7VO0 - chains B and H of the 8 polymer chains in the assembly; structure by electron microscopy, 3.40 A resolution.

# Chain B
Molecule: Dna_t
Sequence (84 nucleotides; numbered 1 to 84; the number before each row is that of its first residue):
     1 GGCGACCCGG CGCCGCCTAC GGTCAGTACT ACGGGTAGGG GGTATCGGGC AACGCGGCAC
    61 TGAACACCGT TGTCATGTGC CTTG
Unresolved in the structure: 1-41

# Chain H
Protein: Putative metal uptake regulation protein
Organism: Streptomyces coelicolor (strain ATCC BAA-471 / A3(2) / M145)
UniProt: Q9L2H5 (Q9L2H5_STRCO); residue numbers follow UniProt; this construct covers 1-139
Amino-acid sequence (159 residues; row label = number of the first residue in the row; numbers below 1 keep their minus sign (Met-19 is residue -19)):
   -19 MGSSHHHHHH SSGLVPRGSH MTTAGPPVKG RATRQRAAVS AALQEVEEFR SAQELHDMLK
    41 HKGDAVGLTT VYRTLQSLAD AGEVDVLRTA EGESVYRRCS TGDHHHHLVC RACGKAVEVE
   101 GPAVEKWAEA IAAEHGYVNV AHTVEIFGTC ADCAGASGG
Unresolved in the structure: -19 to 5, 137-139
Construct notes: initiating methionine (-19); expression tag (-18 to 0)
Ion coordination: Zn2+ site 1: Asp65, Cys79, His85, His87; Zn2+ site 2: His84, His86, Glu105, His122; Zn2+ site 3: Cys90, Cys93, Cys130, Cys133
From the paper describing this entry:
  - mutagenesis - R11A, D37A/H41A, R53A: decreased binding to Dna_nt
  - binding site for Dna_nt: Arg11, Gln33, Leu48, Thr49, Thr50, Tyr52, Arg53
  - binding site for Dna_t (chain B): Arg53

# How chain B and chain H interact
Residue-residue contacts (15; chain B residue first):
  DC53(B) with Arg11(H), hydrogen bond to the phosphate
  DG54(B) with Gly10(H), phosphate contact; Arg16(H), phosphate contact
  DC55(B) with Gln15(H), sugar contact; Arg16(H), salt bridge to the phosphate; Thr50(H), sugar contact; Arg53(H), salt bridge to the phosphate
  DG56(B) with Val46(H), phosphate contact; Gly47(H), hydrogen bond to the phosphate; Thr49(H), base contact; Thr50(H), phosphate contact; Arg53(H), base contact
  DG57(B) with Gly47(H), phosphate contact; Thr49(H), base contact
  DC58(B) with Thr49(H), base contact
Also at the interface, not in a pair above, chain H (10 interface residues in all): Leu48

# Overview
The interface between chain B and chain H involves 6 residues on one side and 10 on the other; the contacts
include 2 hydrogen bonds and 2 salt bridges. Polar pairs include DC53(B)-Arg11(H), DG56(B)-Gly47(H) and
DC55(B)-Arg16(H). The paper reports a binding site for Dna_nt at Arg11(H), Gln33(H) and Leu48(H) among others;
R11A, D37A/H41A and R53A of chain H reduce binding to Dna_nt.
Here chain B is Dna_t and chain H is Putative metal uptake regulation protein (Streptomyces coelicolor (strain
ATCC BAA-471 / A3(2) / M145)). Entry 7VO0 (Streptomyces coelicolor zinc uptake regulator complexed with zinc
and DNA (trimer of dimers)) was determined by electron microscopy together with 7VO9, 7VPD, 7VPZ, 7X74, 7X75
and 7X76 from the same study.
